PDB entry 2GVF | X-ray diffraction, 2.50 A resolution | chains A and B

[Chain A]
Molecule: polyprotein
Source organism: Hepatitis C virus
Notes: fragment: NS3 protease domain, residues 1027-1207
Amino-acid sequence (199 residues; row label = number of the first residue in the row; numbers below 1 keep their minus sign (Ala-9 is residue -9)):
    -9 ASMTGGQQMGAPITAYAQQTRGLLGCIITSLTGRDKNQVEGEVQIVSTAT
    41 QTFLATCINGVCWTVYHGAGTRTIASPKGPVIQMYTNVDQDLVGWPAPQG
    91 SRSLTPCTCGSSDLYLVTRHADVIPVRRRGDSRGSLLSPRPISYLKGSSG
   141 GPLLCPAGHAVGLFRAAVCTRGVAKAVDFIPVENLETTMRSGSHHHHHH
Disordered / not traced: -9 to -2, 182-189
Differences from the reference sequence: cloning artifact (-9 to 0, 182-183); expression tag (184-189)
Covalently attached groups: compound NHN linked to Ser139
Bound ions: Zn2+: Cys97, Cys99, Cys145
Residues lining bound ligands: NHN ((6R,8S,11S)-11-cyclohexyl-N-(1-{[(2-{[(1S)-2-(dimethylamino)-2-oxo-1-phenylethyl]amino}-2-oxoethyl)amino](oxo)acetyl}butyl)-10,13-dioxo-2,5-dioxa-9,12-diazatricyclo[14.3.1.1~6,9~]henicosa-1(20),16,18-triene-8-carboxamide): Thr40, Gln41, Thr42, Phe43, Val55, His57, Arg109, Arg123, Ile132, Leu135, Lys136, Gly137, Ser138, Phe154, Arg155, Ala156, Ala157, Val158, Cys159, Asp168

[Chain B]
Molecule: Polyprotein
Notes: fragment: NS4a peptide, residues 1680-1696
Amino-acid sequence (23 residues; row label = number of the first residue in the row):
    19 KKGSVVIVGRIVLSGKPAIIPKK
Disordered / not traced: 19
Differences from the reference sequence: insertion (19-22, 40-41)

[Interface between chain A and chain B]
Contacting residue pairs (67; chain A residue first):
  Met-1(A) - Leu31(B)  hydrogen bond (backbone-backbone)
  Met-1(A) - Ser32(B)
  Met-1(A) - Gly33(B)
  Thr4(A) - Val30(B)
  Thr4(A) - Leu31(B)
  Thr4(A) - Gly33(B)  hydrogen bond (side chain-backbone)
  Ala5(A) - Ile29(B)  hydrophobic
  Ala5(A) - Val30(B)
  Ala5(A) - Leu31(B)  hydrophobic
  Tyr6(A) - Arg28(B)
  Tyr6(A) - Ile29(B)
  Tyr6(A) - Val30(B)  hydrogen bond (backbone-backbone)
  Ala7(A) - Arg28(B)
  Ala7(A) - Ile29(B)  hydrophobic
  Gln8(A) - Gly27(B)
  Gln8(A) - Arg28(B)  hydrogen bond
  Gln9(A) - Val26(B)
  Thr10(A) - Val26(B)  hydrogen bond (backbone-backbone)
  Thr10(A) - Gly27(B)  hydrogen bond (side chain-backbone)
  Thr10(A) - Arg28(B)
  Arg11(A) - Val24(B)
  Arg11(A) - Ile25(B)
  Arg11(A) - Val26(B)
  Cys16(A) - Val24(B)
  Cys16(A) - Val26(B)  hydrophobic
  Thr19(A) - Val24(B)
  Ser20(A) - Gly21(B)
  Ser20(A) - Ser22(B)  hydrogen bond (side chain-backbone)
  Ser20(A) - Val24(B)
  Gly23(A) - Ser22(B)
  Gln28(A) - Arg28(B)  hydrogen bond (backbone-side chain)
  Glu30(A) - Arg28(B)  salt bridge
  Glu32(A) - Ile29(B)
  Glu32(A) - Val30(B)
  Glu32(A) - Leu31(B)  hydrogen bond (side chain-backbone)
  Glu32(A) - Ser32(B)  hydrogen bond
  Val33(A) - Arg28(B)
  Val33(A) - Ile29(B)  hydrogen bond (backbone-backbone)
  Gln34(A) - Ile25(B)
  Gln34(A) - Gly27(B)
  Gln34(A) - Arg28(B)
  Ile35(A) - Val24(B)
  Ile35(A) - Ile25(B)
  Ile35(A) - Val26(B)  hydrogen bond (backbone-backbone)
  Ile35(A) - Gly27(B)  hydrogen bond (backbone-backbone)
  Ile35(A) - Arg28(B)
  Val36(A) - Val23(B)  hydrophobic
  Val36(A) - Val24(B)
  Ser37(A) - Val23(B)
  Ser37(A) - Val24(B)  hydrogen bond (backbone-backbone)
  Ser37(A) - Val26(B)
  Thr38(A) - Val23(B)
  Arg62(A) - Lys20(B)
  Arg62(A) - Gly21(B)
  Thr63(A) - Ser22(B)  hydrogen bond
  Thr63(A) - Val23(B)  hydrogen bond (backbone-backbone)
  Ile64(A) - Val23(B)
  Ala65(A) - Ser22(B)
  Ala65(A) - Val23(B)  hydrogen bond (backbone-backbone)
  Pro70(A) - Ser22(B)
  Arg92(A) - Ser32(B)
  Leu94(A) - Leu31(B)  hydrophobic
  Val107(A) - Ile29(B)  hydrophobic
  Val107(A) - Leu31(B)  hydrophobic
  Thr108(A) - Ile29(B)
  Arg109(A) - Ile29(B)
  Ala111(A) - Ile29(B)
Interface residues without a listed pair, chain A (43 interface residues in all): Ile3, Asp25, Val29, Gly31, Phe43, Ala59, Trp85, Pro88, His110, Leu144

[In short]
The interface between chain A and chain B involves 43 residues on one side and 14 on the other; the contacts
include 17 hydrogen bonds and 1 salt bridge. Among the polar pairs are Glu30(A)-Arg28(B), Thr4(A)-Gly33(B) and
Gln8(A)-Arg28(B). Covalently linked compound NHN: at Ser139(A).
Chain A is polyprotein (Hepatitis C virus) and chain B is Polyprotein; the structure, HCV NS3-4A protease
domain complexed with a macrocyclic ketoamide inhibitor, SCH419021, was determined by X-ray diffraction.
